Entry 3WYO (X-ray diffraction, 2.00 A resolution); this record covers chains A and B.

== Chain A ==
Protein: Myoglobin
Source organism: Equus caballus
UniProt: P68082 (MYG_HORSE); residues 1-153 here correspond to UniProt positions 2-154 (UniProt number = residue number + 1)
Chain sequence (153 residues; each row starts with the number of its first residue):
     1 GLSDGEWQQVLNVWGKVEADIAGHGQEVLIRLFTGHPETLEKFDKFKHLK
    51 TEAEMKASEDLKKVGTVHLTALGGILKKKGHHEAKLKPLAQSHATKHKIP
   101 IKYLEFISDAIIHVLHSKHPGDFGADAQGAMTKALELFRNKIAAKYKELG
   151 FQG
Sequence notes: engineered mutation Val64 (His65 in P68082), His68 (Val69 in P68082), Lys85 (Glu86 in P68082), Lys141 (Asp142 in P68082)
Bound ions: heme Fe site 1: His68 (shared with His93(B) of chain B); heme Fe site 2 near His93 (its only coordinating residue here)
Ligand contacts:
  - heme (HEM), molecule 1: Thr39, Lys42, Phe43, Lys45, Val64, Val67, His68, Ala71, Leu72, Ile75
  - heme (HEM), molecule 2: Leu89, Ser92, His93, His97, Ile99, Tyr103, Leu104, Ile107, Phe138
UniProt features mapped onto this chain:
  - binding site (heme b): His93
  - modified residue: Ser3 (Phosphoserine)

== Chain B ==
Protein: Myoglobin
Source organism: Equus caballus
UniProt: P68082 (MYG_HORSE); residues 1-153 here correspond to UniProt positions 2-154 (UniProt number = residue number + 1)
Chain sequence (153 residues; numbered 1 to 153; the number before each row is that of its first residue):
     1 GLSDGEWQQVLNVWGKVEADIAGHGQEVLIRLFTGHPETLEKFDKFKHLK
    51 TEAEMKASEDLKKHGTVVLTALGGILKEDGHHEAELKPLAQSHATKHKIP
   101 IKYLEFISDAIIHVLHSKHPGDFGADAQGAMTKALELFRNDIAAKYKELG
   151 FQG
Sequence notes: engineered mutation Glu78 (Lys79 in P68082), Asp79 (Lys80 in P68082)
Bound ions: heme Fe: His93 (shared with His68(A) of chain A)
Ligand contacts:
  - heme (HEM), molecule 1: Thr39, Lys42, Phe43, Lys45, His64, Val67, Val68, Ala71, Leu72, Ile75
  - heme (HEM), molecule 2: Leu89, Ser92, His93, His97, Ile99, Tyr103, Leu104, Ile107, Phe138
UniProt features mapped onto this chain:
  - binding site (nitrite): His64
  - binding site (O2): His64
  - binding site (heme b): His93
  - modified residue: Ser3 (Phosphoserine)

== Chain A / chain B interface ==
Contacting residue pairs (87):
  Gly1(A) with Leu137(B)
  Leu2(A) with Ala130(B); Lys133(B); Leu137(B), hydrophobic
  Glu6(A) with Ala130(B); Lys133(B), salt bridge
  Gln9(A) with Asp126(B); Ala127(B); Ala130(B)
  Val10(A) with Ala130(B); Met131(B)
  Val13(A) with Leu115(B), hydrophobic; Phe123(B), hydrophobic; Met131(B), hydrophobic
  Lys16(A) with His119(B); Asp122(B), salt bridge
  Val17(A) with Leu115(B), hydrophobic
  His24(A) with Lys118(B); His119(B), hydrogen bond
  Glu27(A) with Val114(B); Lys118(B), salt bridge
  Val28(A) with Ile107(B), hydrophobic; Ala110(B); Ile111(B), hydrophobic; Val114(B)
  Arg31(A) with Ala110(B); His113(B), hydrogen bond
  Leu32(A) with Phe106(B), hydrophobic; Ile107(B)
  His36(A) with Phe106(B)
  Glu38(A) with Tyr103(B); Phe106(B)
  Thr39(A) with Tyr103(B)
  Lys42(A) with His97(B); Lys98(B), hydrogen bond (side chain-backbone); Ile99(B); Tyr103(B)
  Leu72(A) with Ile111(B), hydrophobic; Leu135(B), hydrophobic
  Ile75(A) with Leu86(B), hydrophobic; Leu89(B), hydrophobic; Phe138(B), hydrophobic
  Leu76(A) with Ala134(B), hydrophobic
  Lys78(A) with Glu85(B)
  Lys79(A) with His82(B), hydrogen bond; Asp141(B), salt bridge
  His82(A) with Asp79(B), salt bridge; His82(B)
  Lys85(A) with Glu78(B), salt bridge
  Leu86(A) with Ile75(B), hydrophobic
  Leu89(A) with Ile75(B), hydrophobic
  His97(A) with Lys42(B)
  Lys98(A) with Lys42(B), hydrogen bond (backbone-side chain)
  Ile99(A) with Lys42(B)
  Tyr103(A) with Glu38(B); Thr39(B)
  Phe106(A) with Leu32(B), hydrophobic; His36(B); Glu38(B)
  Ile107(A) with Val28(B), hydrophobic; Leu32(B)
  Ala110(A) with Val28(B)
  Ile111(A) with Val28(B), hydrophobic; Leu72(B), hydrophobic
  Val114(A) with Glu27(B); Val28(B)
  Leu115(A) with Val13(B), hydrophobic; Val17(B), hydrophobic
  Lys118(A) with His24(B); Glu27(B), salt bridge
  His119(A) with Lys16(B); His24(B), hydrogen bond
  Asp122(A) with Lys16(B)
  Phe123(A) with Val13(B), hydrophobic
  Asp126(A) with Gln9(B), hydrogen bond (backbone-side chain)
  Ala127(A) with Gln9(B)
  Ala130(A) with Leu2(B); Glu6(B); Gln9(B); Val10(B)
  Met131(A) with Val13(B), hydrophobic
  Lys133(A) with Glu6(B), salt bridge
  Ala134(A) with Leu76(B), hydrophobic
  Leu135(A) with Leu72(B), hydrophobic
  Leu137(A) with Leu2(B), hydrophobic
  Phe138(A) with Ile75(B), hydrophobic
  Lys141(A) with Asp79(B), salt bridge
Other interface residues (no listed pair), chain A (57 interface residues in all): Trp14, Asp20, Leu29, His68, Leu69, Pro100, His113
Other interface residues (no listed pair), chain B (58 interface residues in all): Gly1, Trp14, Asp20, Leu29, Arg31, Val68, Leu69, His93, Pro100

== Summary ==
57 residues of chain A face 58 of chain B across their interface; the contacts include 7 hydrogen bonds and 9
salt bridges. Polar contacts include Glu6(A)-Lys133(B), Lys16(A)-Asp122(B) and Glu27(A)-Lys118(B). Heme is
bound between chain A and chain B.
Chain A is Myoglobin and chain B is Myoglobin, both from Equus caballus; the structure, Heterodimeric
myoglobin formed by domain swapping, was determined by X-ray diffraction.
